Entry 8JG3 (X-ray diffraction, 2.00 A resolution); this record covers chains A and B.

== Chain A (and B) ==
Name: Acetyl-CoA C-acetyltransferase
Organism: Clostridium kluyveri
Notes: chain B of this document is another copy of the same molecule, construct and numbering; everything in this record applies to it too
UniProt: B9DX69 (B9DX69_CLOK1); residues 1-393 here = UniProt positions 1-393
Sequence (401 residues; numbered 1 to 401; the number before each row is that of its first residue):
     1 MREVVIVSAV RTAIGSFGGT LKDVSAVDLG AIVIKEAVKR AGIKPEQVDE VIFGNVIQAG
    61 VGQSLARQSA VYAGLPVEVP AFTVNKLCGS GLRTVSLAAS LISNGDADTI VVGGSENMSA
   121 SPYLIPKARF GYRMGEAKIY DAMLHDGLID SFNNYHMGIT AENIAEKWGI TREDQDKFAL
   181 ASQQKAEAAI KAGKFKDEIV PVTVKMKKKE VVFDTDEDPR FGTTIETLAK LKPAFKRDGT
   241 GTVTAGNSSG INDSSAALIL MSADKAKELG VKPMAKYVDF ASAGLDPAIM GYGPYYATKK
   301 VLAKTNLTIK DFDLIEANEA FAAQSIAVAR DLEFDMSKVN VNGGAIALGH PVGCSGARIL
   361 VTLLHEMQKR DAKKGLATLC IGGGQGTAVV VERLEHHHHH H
Disordered / not traced: 205-211, 394-401 (chain B: 205-210, 237-239, 394-401)
Sequence notes: expression tag (394-401)
From the paper describing this entry:
  - specificity-determining residues: Leu87, Val352

== Interface between chain A and chain B ==
Contacting residue pairs - 139 pairs, chain A then chain B:
  Met1(A) with Asn104(B)
  Phe17(A) with Arg129(B)
  Gly18(A) with Phe130(B)
  Glu50(A) with Arg93(B), salt bridge
  Gln58(A) with Gln58(B), hydrogen bond; Asn85(B), hydrogen bond; Asp146(B)
  Ala59(A) with Ala59(B), hydrophobic; Asp146(B)
  Gly60(A) with Leu124(B); His145(B); Asp146(B), hydrogen bond (backbone-side chain)
  Val61(A) with Asp146(B)
  Gly62(A) with His145(B); Asp146(B), hydrogen bond (backbone-side chain); Ser151(B)
  Gln63(A) with Leu87(B); His145(B); Asp146(B); Gly147(B); Ile149(B); Asp150(B); Ser151(B), hydrogen bond (backbone-side chain); Met157(B); Gly382(B); Gly383(B)
  Ser64(A) with Asn85(B), hydrogen bond (side chain-backbone)
  Arg67(A) with Phe152(B); Leu285(B), hydrogen bond (side chain-backbone); Gly383(B), hydrogen bond (side chain-backbone); Gly384(B), hydrogen bond (side chain-backbone); Gln385(B)
  Gln68(A) with Ser151(B); Phe152(B)
  Val71(A) with Phe152(B), hydrophobic
  Tyr72(A) with Ser151(B); Phe152(B)
  Val77(A) with Gly284(B); Leu285(B), hydrogen bond (backbone-backbone); Asp286(B)
  Glu78(A) with Gly284(B), hydrogen bond (backbone-backbone)
  Pro80(A) with Lys86(B); Ser282(B); Gln385(B)
  Ala81(A) with Lys86(B), hydrogen bond (backbone-side chain); Gln385(B), hydrogen bond (backbone-side chain)
  Phe82(A) with Asn85(B); Lys86(B); Leu97(B), hydrophobic
  Thr83(A) with Thr83(B); Val84(B); Asn85(B), hydrogen bond (backbone-backbone)
  Val84(A) with Phe82(B), hydrophobic; Thr83(B)
  Asn85(A) with Gln58(B), hydrogen bond; Ser64(B), hydrogen bond (backbone-side chain); Phe82(B); Thr83(B), hydrogen bond (backbone-backbone)
  Lys86(A) with Pro80(B); Ala81(B), hydrogen bond (side chain-backbone); Phe82(B)
  Leu87(A) with Gln63(B); Ser64(B)
  Arg93(A) with Glu50(B), salt bridge; Phe82(B); Leu101(B)
  Leu97(A) with Phe82(B), hydrophobic; Leu101(B), hydrophobic
  Ser100(A) with Leu101(B); Asn104(B); Asp106(B), hydrogen bond
  Leu101(A) with Ser100(B)
  Ser103(A) with Asn104(B), hydrogen bond
  Asn104(A) with Met1(B); Ser100(B); Ser103(B), hydrogen bond; Asn104(B)
  Asp106(A) with Ser100(B), hydrogen bond; Phe280(B)
  Met118(A) with Arg129(B)
  Ser119(A) with Arg129(B), hydrogen bond (backbone-side chain); Phe130(B)
  Ser121(A) with Arg129(B), hydrogen bond
  Pro122(A) with Ile125(B); Pro126(B)
  Tyr123(A) with Leu124(B); Ile125(B), hydrogen bond (backbone-backbone); Ala128(B), hydrophobic
  Leu124(A) with Gly60(B); Tyr123(B); Leu124(B), hydrophobic
  Ile125(A) with Pro122(B); Tyr123(B), hydrogen bond (backbone-backbone)
  Pro126(A) with Pro122(B), hydrophobic
  Ala128(A) with Tyr123(B), hydrophobic
  Arg129(A) with Phe17(B); Met118(B); Ser119(B), hydrogen bond (side chain-backbone); Ser121(B), hydrogen bond; Asp141(B), salt bridge; Met143(B)
  Phe130(A) with Gly18(B)
  Asp141(A) with Arg129(B), salt bridge
  Met143(A) with Arg129(B)
  His145(A) with Gly60(B); Gly62(B); Gln63(B)
  Asp146(A) with Gln58(B); Ala59(B); Gly60(B), hydrogen bond (side chain-backbone); Val61(B); Gly62(B), hydrogen bond (side chain-backbone); Gln63(B)
  Gly147(A) with Gln63(B)
  Ile149(A) with Gln63(B)
  Asp150(A) with Gln63(B)
  Ser151(A) with Gly62(B); Gln63(B), hydrogen bond (side chain-backbone); Gln68(B); Tyr72(B)
  Phe152(A) with Arg67(B); Gln68(B); Val71(B), hydrophobic; Tyr72(B)
  Met157(A) with Gln63(B)
  Phe280(A) with Asp106(B)
  Ser282(A) with Pro80(B)
  Gly284(A) with Val77(B); Glu78(B), hydrogen bond (backbone-backbone)
  Leu285(A) with Arg67(B), hydrogen bond (backbone-side chain); Val77(B), hydrogen bond (backbone-backbone)
  Asp286(A) with Val77(B)
  Gly382(A) with Gln63(B)
  Gly383(A) with Gln63(B); Arg67(B), hydrogen bond (backbone-side chain)
  Gly384(A) with Arg67(B), hydrogen bond (backbone-side chain)
  Gln385(A) with Arg67(B); Pro80(B); Ala81(B), hydrogen bond (side chain-backbone)
Also at the interface, not in a pair above, chain A (68 interface residues in all): Val56, Val79, Ala120, Ala283, Pro287, Lys304
Also at the interface, not in a pair above, chain B (68 interface residues in all): Val56, Ala120, Ile139, Asp279, Ala283, Pro287

== Summary ==
Chain A and chain B each contribute 68 residues to their interface; the contacts include 37 hydrogen bonds and
4 salt bridges. Among the polar pairs are Glu50(A)-Arg93(B), Arg129(A)-Asp141(B) and Gln58(A)-Gln58(B). From
the paper: specificity determinants Leu87(A) and Val352(A).
Chain A and chain B are both Acetyl-CoA C-acetyltransferase (Clostridium kluyveri); the structure,
Biosynthetic thiolase from Clostridium kluyveri, was determined by X-ray diffraction together with 8JG2 from
the same study.
